6IX5 - chains A and B; structure by X-ray diffraction, 1.70 A resolution.

Chain A (and B):
Molecule: O-methyltransferase lepI
Organism: Aspergillus flavus
Notes: EC 2.1.1.-; chain B of this document is another copy of the same molecule, construct and numbering; everything in this record applies to it too
Reference sequence: B8NJH3 (LEPI_ASPFN); numbering as in UniProt (aligned over 2-387)
Amino-acid sequence (405 residues; numbered -17 to 387; the number before each row is that of its first residue; numbers below 1 keep their minus sign (Met-17 is residue -17)):
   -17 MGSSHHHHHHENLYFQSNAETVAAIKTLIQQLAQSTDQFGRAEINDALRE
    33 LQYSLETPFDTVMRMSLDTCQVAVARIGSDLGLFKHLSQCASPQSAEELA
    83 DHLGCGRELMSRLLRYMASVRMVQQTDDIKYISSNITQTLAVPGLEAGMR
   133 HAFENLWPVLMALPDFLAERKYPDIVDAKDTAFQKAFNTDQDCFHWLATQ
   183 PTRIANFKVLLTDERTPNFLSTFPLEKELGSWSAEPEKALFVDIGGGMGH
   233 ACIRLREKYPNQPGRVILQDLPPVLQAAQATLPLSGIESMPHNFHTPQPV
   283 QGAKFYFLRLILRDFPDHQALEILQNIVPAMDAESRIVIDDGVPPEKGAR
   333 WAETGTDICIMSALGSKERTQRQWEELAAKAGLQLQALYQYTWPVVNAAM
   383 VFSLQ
Not modelled in the structure: -17 to -2
Differences from the reference sequence: initiating methionine (-17); expression tag (-16 to 1)
Ligand contacts:
  - B0L (4-hydroxy-3-[(2S,6E,8E)-2-methyldeca-6,8-dienoyl]-5-phenylpyridin-2(1H)-one), molecule 1: Phe41, Val44, Met45, Ser48, Leu49
  - B0L, molecule 2: Gly126, Leu127, Gly130, His133, Asn137, Leu138, Cys175, Phe176, Leu179, Phe189, Leu192, Asp195, Arg295, Asp296, Thr338, Cys341, Ile342, Ala345, Leu346
  - S-adenosylmethionine (SAM): Leu193, Asp225, Gly227, Gly228, Gly229, Asp252, Leu253, Val256, His274, Asn275, Phe276, His277, Arg291, Leu292, Ile293
Curated features (UniProtKB/Swiss-Prot):
  - region: Cys175 to Asp195 (Substrate binding)
  - binding site (S-adenosyl-L-methionine): Gly227, Gly228, Asp252, Asn275, Phe276, Arg291
From the paper describing this entry:
  - binding site for B0L: Phe41, Met45, His133, Phe189, Arg295, Asp296, Thr338
  - conformationally variable residues (side-chain flip): Met45, Phe189, Arg197, Arg295
  - binding site for S-adenosylmethionine: Arg295, Asp296
  - catalytic residues: His133, Arg295, Asp296
  - mutagenesis - H133A, H133F, H133N, H133Q: abolished catalytic activity
  - mutagenesis - R295A, R295F, R295Q, R295Y: decreased catalytic activity (dehydration activity)
  - mutagenesis - M45A, R197A, R197K, D296E, T338A, T338S: unchanged catalytic activity
  - mutagenesis - R197A, R295H, R295K, R295N, D296A (10-fold), D296N: decreased catalytic activity on 9
  - mutagenesis - R295A (>1,000-fold), R295Q (>1,000-fold): abolished catalytic activity on 9

How chain A and chain B interact:
Residue-residue contacts (205):
  Asn0(A) with Thr18(B), hydrogen bond; Gly22(B); Glu25(B)
  Val4(A) with Ala29(B), hydrophobic
  Ile7(A) with Leu14(B), hydrophobic
  Lys8(A) with Ala29(B); Glu32(B), salt bridge; Leu33(B)
  Ile11(A) with Ile7(B), hydrophobic; Leu33(B), hydrophobic; Leu37(B), hydrophobic
  Gln12(A) with Leu33(B); Ser36(B), hydrogen bond; Leu37(B)
  Leu14(A) with Ile7(B), hydrophobic
  Ala15(A) with Leu37(B), hydrophobic
  Thr18(A) with Asn0(B), hydrogen bond
  Gly22(A) with Asn0(B)
  Glu25(A) with Asn0(B), hydrogen bond; Val4(B)
  Asn27(A) with Gln34(B), hydrogen bond (side chain-backbone); Leu37(B); Glu38(B)
  Ala29(A) with Val4(B), hydrophobic; Lys8(B)
  Leu30(A) with Leu30(B), hydrophobic; Leu33(B), hydrophobic; Gln34(B)
  Arg31(A) with Gln34(B); Arg46(B); Asp50(B), salt bridge; Gln53(B); Val102(B)
  Glu32(A) with Lys8(B), salt bridge
  Leu33(A) with Lys8(B); Ile11(B), hydrophobic; Gln12(B); Leu30(B), hydrophobic
  Gln34(A) with Asn27(B); Leu30(B), hydrogen bond (side chain-backbone); Arg31(B), hydrogen bond; Gln34(B), hydrogen bond
  Tyr35(A) with Gln53(B), hydrogen bond; Val102(B); Asn117(B), hydrogen bond (backbone-side chain)
  Ser36(A) with Gln12(B), hydrogen bond; Arg103(B); Asn117(B)
  Leu37(A) with Gln12(B); Ala15(B), hydrophobic; Asn27(B)
  Glu38(A) with Asn27(B), hydrogen bond (backbone-side chain); Arg31(B), salt bridge; Ile118(B)
  Pro40(A) with Thr121(B); Leu127(B), hydrophobic
  Phe41(A) with Arg197(B)
  Val44(A) with Leu127(B); Gly130(B); Met131(B)
  Met45(A) with Trp333(B); Ala334(B), hydrophobic
  Arg46(A) with Arg31(B); Gln53(B), hydrogen bond; Ile118(B); Trp333(B)
  Met47(A) with Gln53(B); Val54(B); Met104(B), hydrophobic
  Ser48(A) with Ala134(B)
  Leu49(A) with Trp333(B), hydrophobic; Ala334(B); Gly337(B); Thr338(B); Cys341(B), hydrophobic
  Asp50(A) with Arg31(B), salt bridge
  Thr51(A) with Trp139(B), hydrogen bond; Leu142(B)
  Cys52(A) with Gly337(B); Cys341(B), hydrophobic
  Gln53(A) with Tyr35(B), hydrogen bond; Arg46(B), hydrogen bond; Met47(B)
  Val54(A) with Met47(B)
  Ala55(A) with Leu142(B); Pro146(B)
  Arg58(A) with Pro146(B); Asp147(B), salt bridge
  Ile59(A) with Leu145(B), hydrophobic; Pro146(B), hydrophobic; Leu149(B), hydrophobic
  Asp62(A) with Tyr154(B)
  Leu63(A) with Tyr154(B), hydrophobic
  Gly86(A) with Tyr154(B)
  Cys87(A) with Tyr154(B), hydrophobic
  Gly88(A) with Tyr154(B), hydrogen bond (backbone-backbone); Asp156(B)
  Arg89(A) with Asp156(B)
  Glu90(A) with Asp156(B), hydrogen bond (backbone-side chain); Lys349(B)
  Leu91(A) with Leu149(B), hydrophobic; Tyr154(B); Pro155(B); Asp156(B), hydrogen bond (backbone-side chain); Met343(B), hydrophobic
  Arg94(A) with Asp339(B), salt bridge; Met343(B); Ser348(B), hydrogen bond (side chain-backbone); Lys349(B)
  Arg97(A) with Pro327(B), hydrogen bond (side chain-backbone); Glu328(B), hydrogen bond (side chain-backbone); Ala331(B); Thr336(B)
  Tyr98(A) with Thr336(B); Gly337(B); Ile340(B), hydrophobic
  Ser101(A) with Ala331(B); Arg332(B); Trp333(B); Thr336(B), hydrogen bond
  Val102(A) with Tyr35(B); Trp333(B), hydrophobic
  Arg103(A) with Tyr35(B); Ser36(B)
  Met104(A) with Met47(B), hydrophobic
  Gln107(A) with Lys329(B); Gly330(B), hydrogen bond (side chain-backbone)
  Asp109(A) with Lys329(B), salt bridge
  Ile111(A) with Glu328(B); Lys329(B)
  Asn117(A) with Tyr35(B), hydrogen bond (side chain-backbone); Ser36(B)
  Ile118(A) with Glu38(B); Thr43(B); Arg46(B)
  Thr121(A) with Pro40(B)
  Leu127(A) with Pro40(B), hydrophobic; Val44(B)
  Gly130(A) with Val44(B)
  Met131(A) with Val44(B)
  Ala134(A) with Ser48(B)
  Phe135(A) with Met143(B); Pro146(B), hydrophobic
  Trp139(A) with Thr51(B), hydrogen bond; Trp139(B); Leu142(B), hydrophobic; Met143(B), hydrophobic
  Pro140(A) with Met143(B)
  Leu142(A) with Thr51(B); Ala55(B); Trp139(B), hydrophobic
  Met143(A) with Phe135(B); Trp139(B), hydrophobic; Met143(B), hydrophobic
  Leu145(A) with Ile59(B), hydrophobic
  Pro146(A) with Ala55(B); Arg58(B); Ile59(B), hydrophobic; Phe135(B), hydrophobic
  Asp147(A) with Arg58(B), salt bridge
  Leu149(A) with Ile59(B), hydrophobic; Leu91(B), hydrophobic
  Tyr154(A) with Asp62(B); Leu63(B); Gly86(B); Cys87(B), hydrophobic; Gly88(B), hydrogen bond (backbone-backbone); Leu91(B)
  Pro155(A) with Leu91(B)
  Asp156(A) with Gly88(B); Arg89(B), hydrogen bond (side chain-backbone); Glu90(B), hydrogen bond (side chain-backbone); Leu91(B), hydrogen bond (side chain-backbone)
  Arg197(A) with Phe41(B)
  Glu328(A) with Arg97(B), hydrogen bond (backbone-side chain); Ile111(B)
  Lys329(A) with Gln107(B); Asp109(B), salt bridge; Ile111(B)
  Gly330(A) with Gln107(B), hydrogen bond (backbone-side chain)
  Ala331(A) with Ser101(B), hydrogen bond (backbone-side chain)
  Arg332(A) with Ser101(B)
  Trp333(A) with Met45(B); Arg46(B); Leu49(B), hydrophobic; Ser101(B); Val102(B), hydrophobic
  Ala334(A) with Met45(B), hydrophobic; Leu49(B)
  Thr336(A) with Arg97(B); Tyr98(B); Ser101(B), hydrogen bond
  Gly337(A) with Leu49(B); Cys52(B); Tyr98(B)
  Thr338(A) with Leu49(B)
  Asp339(A) with Arg94(B), salt bridge
  Ile340(A) with Arg94(B); Tyr98(B), hydrophobic
  Cys341(A) with Leu49(B), hydrophobic; Cys52(B), hydrophobic
  Met343(A) with Leu91(B), hydrophobic; Arg94(B)
  Ser348(A) with Arg94(B), hydrogen bond (backbone-side chain)
  Lys349(A) with Arg94(B)
Other interface residues (no listed pair), chain A (104 interface residues in all): Ala1, Thr3, Ile26, Thr43, Val56, Ala57, Leu95, Leu122, Leu138, Lys153, Ile157, Asp195
Other interface residues (no listed pair), chain B (106 interface residues in all): Ala1, Thr3, Ile26, Val56, Leu95, Leu122, Leu138, Pro140, Lys153, Ile157, Asp195, Pro326, Thr352

In short:
104 residues of chain A face 106 of chain B across their interface, with 35 hydrogen bonds and 11 salt
bridges. Polar pairs include Lys8(A)-Glu32(B), Arg31(A)-Asp50(B) and Glu38(A)-Arg31(B). From the paper:
catalytic residues His133(A), Arg295(A) and Asp296(A); R197A, R295H and R295K of chain A, among others, reduce
catalytic activity on 9; 19 substitutions were tested in all.
Both chains are O-methyltransferase lepI (Aspergillus flavus). Entry 6IX5 (The structure of LepI complex with
SAM and its substrate analogue) was determined by X-ray diffraction, deposited together with 6IX3, 6IX7, 6IX8
and 6IX9.
